Entry 9E30 (X-ray diffraction, 1.71 A resolution); this record covers chain A.

[Chain A]
Name: Isoform Short of Probable global transcription activator SNF2L2
Organism: Homo sapiens
Notes: EC 3.6.4.-
UniProtKB: P51531 (SMCA2_HUMAN), isoform P51531-2; residues 1373-1493 here = UniProt positions 1373-1493
Amino-acid sequence (123 residues; each row starts with the number of its first residue):
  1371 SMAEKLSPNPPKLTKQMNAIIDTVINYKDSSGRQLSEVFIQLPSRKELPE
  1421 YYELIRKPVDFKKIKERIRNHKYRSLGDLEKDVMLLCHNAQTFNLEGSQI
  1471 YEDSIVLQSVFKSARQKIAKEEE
Not modelled in the structure: 1371-1373, 1492-1493
Sequence notes: expression tag (1371-1372)
Bound ions: Zn2+: His1441, His1458 (together with acetate ion)
Small-molecule neighbours: A1A1O ((12'S)-4'-chloro-10'-(piperidin-4-yl)-5'H-spiro[cyclohexane-1,7'-indolo[1,2-a]quinazolin]-5'-one): Val1408, Phe1409, Gln1411, Leu1412, Pro1413, Glu1417, Leu1418, Tyr1421, Val1429, Asp1430, Leu1456, Asn1459, Ala1460, Phe1463, Asn1464, Ile1470
UniProt features mapped onto this chain:
  - modified residue: Ser1377 (Phosphoserine)

[Summary]
Bound to chain A: compound A1A1O. His1441 and His1458 form the Zn2+ site.
Chain A is Isoform Short of Probable global transcription activator SNF2L2 (Homo sapiens); the structure,
Discovery of Potent, Highly Selective and Efficacious SMARCA2 Degraders - Compound 13, was determined by X-ray
diffraction together with 9E1K and 9E31 from the same study.
